Entry 5SBC (X-ray diffraction, 2.32 A resolution); this record covers chains B and E of the 6 polymer chains in the assembly.

[Chain B]
Molecule: Tubulin beta-2B chain
Organism: Bos taurus
Reference sequence: Q6B856 (TBB2B_BOVIN); the author numbering skips numbers that UniProt does not, so the offset changes along the chain: 1-42 = UniProt 1-42; 45-360 = UniProt 43-358; 369-455 = UniProt 359-445
Chain sequence (445 residues; row label = number of the first residue in the row; note: 10 numbers in that range are skipped by the numbering (no residue carries them; nothing is unmodelled there)):
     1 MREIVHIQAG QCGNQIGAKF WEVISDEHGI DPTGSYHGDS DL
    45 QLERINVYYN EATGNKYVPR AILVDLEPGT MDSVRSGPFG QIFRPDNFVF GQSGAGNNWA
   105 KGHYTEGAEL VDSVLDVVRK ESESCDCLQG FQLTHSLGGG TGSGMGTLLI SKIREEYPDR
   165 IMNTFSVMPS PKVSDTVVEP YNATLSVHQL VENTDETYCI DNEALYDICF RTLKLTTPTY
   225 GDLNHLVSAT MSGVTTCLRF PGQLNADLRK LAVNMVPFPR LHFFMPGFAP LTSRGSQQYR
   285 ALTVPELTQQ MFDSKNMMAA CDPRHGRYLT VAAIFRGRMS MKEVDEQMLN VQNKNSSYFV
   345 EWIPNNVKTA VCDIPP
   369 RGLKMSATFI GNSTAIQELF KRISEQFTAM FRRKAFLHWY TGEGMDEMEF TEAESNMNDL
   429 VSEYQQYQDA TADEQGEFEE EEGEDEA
Not modelled in the structure: 278-281, 438-455
Swiss-Prot annotation at these positions:
  - motif: Met1 to Ile4 (MREI motif)
  - binding site (GTP): Gln11, Glu71, Ser140, Gly144, Thr145, Gly146, Asn206, Asn228
  - binding site (Mg(2+)): Glu71
  - modified residue: Ser40 (Phosphoserine), Thr57 (Phosphothreonine), Lys60 (N6-acetyllysine), Ser174 (Phosphoserine), Thr287 (Phosphothreonine), Thr292 (Phosphothreonine), Arg320 (Omega-N-methylarginine), Glu448 (5-glutamyl polyglutamate)
  - cross-link (Glycyl lysine isopeptide (Lys-Gly)): Lys60 (interchain with G-Cter in ubiquitin), Lys326 (interchain with G-Cter in ubiquitin)
Reported in the primary citation:
  - binding site for the ligand 5JS: Asn102, Lys105, Val181

[Chain E]
Molecule: Stathmin-4
Organism: Rattus norvegicus
Reference sequence: P63043 (STMN4_RAT); residues 5-145 here correspond to UniProt positions 49-189 (UniProt number = residue number + 44)
Chain sequence (143 residues; numbered 3 to 145; the number before each row is that of its first residue):
     3 MADMEVIELN KCTSGQSFEV ILKPPSFDGV PEFNASLPRR RDPSLEEIQK KLEAAEERRK
    63 YQEAELLKHL AEKREHEREV IQKAIEENNN FIKMAKEKLA QKMESNKENR EAHLAAMLER
   123 LQEKDKHAEE VRKNKELKEE ASR
Not modelled in the structure: 3-5, 29-43, 142-145
Differences from the reference sequence: initiating methionine (3); expression tag (4)
Swiss-Prot annotation at these positions:
  - modified residue: Ser46 (Phosphoserine)

[Chain B / chain E interface]
Contacting residue pairs (27; chain B residue first):
  His107(B) with Lys75(E), hydrogen bond
  Tyr108(B) with His78(E), hydrogen bond; Glu79(E); Val82(E), hydrophobic; Ile83(E)
  Leu152(B) with Glu79(E)
  Ser155(B) with Leu72(E); Lys75(E); Arg76(E), hydrogen bond
  Lys156(B) with Arg76(E); Glu79(E), salt bridge
  Arg158(B) with Leu68(E)
  Glu159(B) with Leu69(E); Leu72(E); Arg76(E), salt bridge
  Pro162(B) with Glu65(E)
  Gln193(B) with Lys75(E)
  Glu196(B) with His71(E), salt bridge
  Thr409(B) with Glu89(E)
  Glu411(B) with Val82(E); Ala86(E)
  Gly412(B) with Val82(E); Lys85(E); Ala86(E)
  Met413(B) with Val82(E)
  Asp414(B) with Lys85(E), salt bridge
  Glu417(B) with His78(E), salt bridge
Also at the interface, not in a pair above, chain B (18 interface residues in all): Thr109, Gly410

[Summary]
18 residues of chain B and 14 residues of chain E are in contact, with 3 hydrogen bonds and 5 salt bridges.
Among the polar pairs are Lys156(B)-Glu79(E), Glu159(B)-Arg76(E) and Glu196(B)-His71(E). From the paper: a
binding site for the ligand 5JS at Asn102(B), Lys105(B) and Val181(B).
Here chain B is Tubulin beta-2B chain (Bos taurus) and chain E is Stathmin-4 (Rattus norvegicus). Entry 5SBC
(Tubulin-maytansinoid-5a-complex) was determined by X-ray diffraction together with 5SB8, 5SB9, 5SBA, 5SBB,
5SBD and 5SBE from the same study.
